PDB entry 2LGK | solution NMR | chains A and B

== Chain A ==
Name: E3 ubiquitin-protein ligase UHRF1
Organism: Homo sapiens
Notes: EC 6.3.2.-
Reference sequence: Q96T88 (UHRF1_HUMAN); residues 311-379 here correspond to UniProt positions 298-366 (UniProt number = residue number - 13)
Sequence (69 residues; numbered 311 to 379; the number before each row is that of its first residue):
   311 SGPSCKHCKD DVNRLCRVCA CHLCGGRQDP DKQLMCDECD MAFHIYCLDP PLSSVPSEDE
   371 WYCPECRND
Ion coordination: Zn2+ site 1: Cys-315, Cys-318, Cys-326, Cys-329; Zn2+ site 2: Cys-331, Cys-334, His-354, Cys-357; Zn2+ site 3: Cys-346, Cys-349, Cys-373, Cys-376
Curated features (UniProtKB/Swiss-Prot):
  - zinc finger: Asn-323 to Asp-379 (PHD-type)
  - region (Histone H3R2me0 binding): Cys-346 to Asp-350, Pro-366 to Glu-368
  - site: Cys-329 (Histone H3K4me0 binding), Pro-340 (Histone H3R2me0 binding), Gln-343 (Histone H3R2me0 binding)
  - modified residue: Ser-311 (Phosphoserine)
What the authors report for this chain:
  - mutagenesis - D350A (Kd 17 uM): decreased binding to histone H3 peptide (chain B)
  - mutagenesis - D347A: abolished binding to histone H3 peptide (chain B)

== Chain B ==
Name: histone H3 peptide
Sequence (12 residues; numbered 1 to 12; the number before each row is that of its first residue):
     1 ARTKQTARKS TG
Modified / non-standard residues: Lys-9 (n-trimethyllysine; M3L)
What the authors report for this chain:
  - mutagenesis - R2A: abolished binding to E3 ubiquitin-protein ligase UHRF1 (chain A)

== How chain A and chain B interact ==
Residue-residue contacts (15; chain A residue first):
  Ser-311(A) with Gln-5(B)
  Gly-312(A) with Gln-5(B)
  Pro-313(A) with Gln-5(B)
  Cys-329(A) with Lys-4(B)
  Ala-330(A) with Lys-4(B)
  Asp-341(A) with Ala-7(B)
  Leu-344(A) with Ala-1(B)
  Met-345(A) with Arg-2(B)
  Cys-346(A) with Arg-2(B)
  Asp-347(A) with Arg-2(B)
  Asp-350(A) with Arg-2(B)
  Pro-366(A) with Ala-1(B)
  Ser-367(A) with Ala-1(B)
  Asp-369(A) with Ala-1(B)
  Glu-370(A) with Ala-1(B)
Also at the interface, not in a pair above, chain A (22 interface residues in all): Ser-314, Val-322, Val-328, Arg-337, Pro-340, Gln-343, Trp-371
Also at the interface, not in a pair above, chain B (8 interface residues in all): Thr-6, Arg-8, Lys-9
Interface features reported in the paper:
  - pairs named by the authors: Cys-329(A)/Lys-4(B) (backbone contact), Leu-344(A)/Ala-1(B) (hydrophobic contact), Cys-346(A)/Arg-2(B) (backbone contact), Asp-347(A)/Arg-2(B) (hydrogen bond), Asp-350(A)/Arg-2(B) (hydrogen bond), Pro-366(A)/Ala-1(B) (hydrophobic contact), Asp-369(A)/Ala-1(B) (backbone contact), Trp-371(A)/Ala-1(B) (hydrophobic contact)

== In short ==
The interface between chain A and chain B involves 22 residues on one side and 8 on the other. The paper
describes backbone contacts between Cys-329(A) and Lys-4(B), Cys-346(A) and Arg-2(B) and Asp-369(A) and
Ala-1(B); hydrophobic contacts between Leu-344(A) and Ala-1(B), Pro-366(A) and Ala-1(B) and Trp-371(A) and
Ala-1(B); hydrogen bonds between Asp-347(A) and Arg-2(B) and Asp-350(A) and Arg-2(B). From the paper: D350A of
chain A reduces binding to histone H3 peptide (chain B); D347A of chain A abolishes binding to histone H3
peptide (chain B).
Here chain A is E3 ubiquitin-protein ligase UHRF1 (Homo sapiens) and chain B is histone H3 peptide. Entry 2LGK
(NMR Structure of UHRF1 PHD domains in a complex with histone H3 peptide) was determined by solution NMR,
deposited together with 2LGG.
